PDB entry 3MOL | X-ray diffraction, 1.20 A resolution | chains A and B

# Chain A (and B)
Name: Heme acquisition protein HasAp
Organism: Pseudomonas aeruginosa
Notes: chain B of this document is another copy of the same molecule, construct and numbering; everything in this record applies to it too
UniProtKB: Q02QP5 (Q02QP5_PSEAB); numbering as in UniProt (aligned over 1-184)
Chain sequence (184 residues; numbered 1 to 184; the number before each row is that of its first residue):
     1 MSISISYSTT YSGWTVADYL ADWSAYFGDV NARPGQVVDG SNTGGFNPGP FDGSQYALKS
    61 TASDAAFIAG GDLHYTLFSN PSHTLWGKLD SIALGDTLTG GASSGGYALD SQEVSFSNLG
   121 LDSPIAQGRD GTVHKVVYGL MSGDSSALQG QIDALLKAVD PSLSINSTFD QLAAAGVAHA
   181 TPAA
Unresolved in the structure: 1 (chain B: 1, 41, 102-105, 181-184)
Differences from the reference sequence: engineered mutation A32 (His in Q02QP5)
Bound ions: heme Fe near Y75 (its only coordinating residue here)
Small-molecule neighbours:
  - heme (HEM), molecule 1: F46, P50, F51, Y56, Y75, L77, F78, H83, L85, R129, H134, V137, Y138, M141
  - heme (HEM), molecule 2: Y56, Y138, M141
From the paper describing this entry:
  - heme coordination: Y75
  - contacts within the chain: Y75-H83 (hydrogen bond)
  - binding site for heme: F51, Y75, H83, R129, Y138

# Interface between chain A and chain B
Residue-residue contacts - 18 pairs, chain A then chain B:
  N42(A) - G49(B)
  N42(A) - P50(B)
  T43(A) - P50(B)
  G44(A) - P50(B)
  P50(A) - N42(B)
  P50(A) - G44(B)
  F51(A) - N42(B)
  F51(A) - T43(B)
  F51(A) - G44(B)
  L58(A) - F51(B)  hydrophobic
  T61(A) - S79(B)
  T76(A) - N42(B)
  L77(A) - L58(B)  hydrophobic
  F78(A) - L58(B)  hydrophobic
  F78(A) - T61(B)
  S79(A) - N42(B)
  M141(A) - F78(B)
  S142(A) - F78(B)
Also at the interface, not in a pair above, chain B (12 interface residues in all): L77, M141

# Overview
13 residues of chain A and 12 residues of chain B are in contact. Ligands of chain A: heme. From the paper: a
binding site for heme at F51(A), Y75(A) and H83(A) among others; heme coordination by Y75(A).
Chain A and chain B are both Heme acquisition protein HasAp (Pseudomonas aeruginosa); the structure, Structure
of dimeric holo HasAp H32A Mutant from Pseudomonas aeruginosa to 1.20A Resolution, was determined by X-ray
diffraction, deposited together with 3MOK and 3MOM.
